3MA7 - chains C and D; structure by X-ray diffraction, 2.29 A resolution.

Chain C:
Name: T-cell surface glycoprotein CD1d1
Source organism: Mus musculus
Reference sequence: P11609 (CD1D1_MOUSE); residues 1-279 here correspond to UniProt positions 19-297 (UniProt number = residue number + 18)
Chain sequence (285 residues; row label = number of the first residue in the row):
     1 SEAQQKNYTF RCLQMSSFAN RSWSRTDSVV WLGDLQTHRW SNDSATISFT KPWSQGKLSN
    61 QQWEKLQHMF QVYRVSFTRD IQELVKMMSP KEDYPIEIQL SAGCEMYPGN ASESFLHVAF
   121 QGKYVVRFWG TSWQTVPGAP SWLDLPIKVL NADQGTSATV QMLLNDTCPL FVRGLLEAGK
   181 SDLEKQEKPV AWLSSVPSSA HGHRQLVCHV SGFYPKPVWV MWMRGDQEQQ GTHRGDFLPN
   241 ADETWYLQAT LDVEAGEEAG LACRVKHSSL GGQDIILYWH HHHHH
Disordered / not traced: 1-6, 89-92, 110-111, 201-202, 280-285
Sequence notes: engineered mutation H201 (Asp219 in P11609); expression tag (280-285)
Cystine bridges: C104-C168, C208-C263
Covalently attached groups: N-acetylglucosamine (NAG) linked to N42, N165
Small-molecule neighbours: tetramyristoyl-cardiolipin (CD4; (2R,5R,11R,14R)-5,8,11-trihydroxy-5,11-dioxido-17-oxo-2,14-bis(tetradecanoyloxy)-4,6,10,12,16-pentaoxa-5,11-diphosphatriacont-1-yl tetradecanoate): C12, Q14, M69, F70, V72, Y73, S76, F77, R79, D80, I81, L84, I98, L100, A102, L116, V118, F120, V126, W133, W142, L143, L150, D153, G155, T156, T159, V160
Curated features (UniProtKB/Swiss-Prot):
  - binding site (a D-galactosylceramide): D80, D153 to T156
  - glycosylation (N-linked (GlcNAc...) asparagine): N7, N20, N42, N110, N165
From the paper describing this entry:
  - post-translational modification sites: N42, N165
  - binding site for tetramyristoyl-cardiolipin: D80, D153, G155, T156

Chain D:
Name: Beta-2 microglobulin
Source organism: Mus musculus
Reference sequence: Q91XJ8 (Q91XJ8_MOUSE); residues 1-99 here correspond to UniProt positions 21-119 (UniProt number = residue number + 20)
Chain sequence (99 residues; row label = number of the first residue in the row):
     1 IQKTPQIQVY SRHPPENGKP NILNCYVTQF HPPHIEIQML KNGKKIPKVE MSDMSFSKDW
    61 SFYILAHTEF TPTETDTYAC RVKHASMAEP KTVYWDRDM
Disordered / not traced: 1
Cystine bridges: C25-C80

How chain C and chain D interact:
Residue-residue contacts (60):
  R11(C) with K58(D)
  L13(C) with S55(D); F56(D)
  Q14(C) with F56(D)
  M15(C) with M54(D); F56(D), hydrophobic; F62(D), hydrophobic
  S17(C) with H34(D), hydrogen bond
  V29(C) with D53(D); M54(D); S55(D)
  W31(C) with S55(D), hydrogen bond; Y63(D)
  Q36(C) with D53(D), hydrogen bond
  R39(C) with D53(D), salt bridge
  E97(C) with P32(D); P33(D); H34(D), salt bridge
  Q99(C) with H31(D); F56(D); W60(D), hydrogen bond (side chain-backbone); F62(D)
  L100(C) with F56(D)
  S101(C) with W60(D)
  H117(C) with W60(D)
  A119(C) with W60(D), hydrophobic
  Q121(C) with H31(D)
  G122(C) with K3(D), hydrogen bond (backbone-side chain); H31(D), hydrogen bond (backbone-side chain)
  Y124(C) with W60(D)
  V190(C) with P14(D), hydrophobic
  W192(C) with H13(D); P14(D), hydrophobic; P15(D)
  S194(C) with R97(D); D98(D), hydrogen bond (side chain-backbone)
  S195(C) with D98(D)
  V196(C) with D98(D)
  V207(C) with D98(D)
  H209(C) with R97(D); M99(D)
  S211(C) with R12(D), hydrogen bond (side chain-backbone)
  G212(C) with R12(D)
  L238(C) with Q8(D); Y10(D); Y26(D), hydrophobic
  P239(C) with Y10(D), hydrogen bond (backbone-side chain); Y26(D); L65(D)
  N240(C) with Y10(D); R12(D); N24(D), hydrogen bond; L65(D)
  A241(C) with L65(D), hydrophobic; H67(D)
  D242(C) with R12(D), salt bridge
  T244(C) with R12(D), hydrogen bond
  Y246(C) with Y10(D), hydrophobic; M99(D)
  Q248(C) with M99(D)
Other interface residues (no listed pair), chain C (36 interface residues in all): V118
Other interface residues (no listed pair), chain D (28 interface residues in all): S11, S57

In short:
Chain C and chain D form an interface of 36 and 28 residues respectively, with 11 hydrogen bonds and 3 salt
bridges. Polar contacts include R39(C)-D53(D), E97(C)-H34(D) and D242(C)-R12(D). Chain C binds
tetramyristoyl-cardiolipin. From the paper: a binding site for tetramyristoyl-cardiolipin at D80(C), D153(C)
and G155(C) among others; modification sites N42(C) and N165(C).
Here chain C is T-cell surface glycoprotein CD1d1 and chain D is Beta-2 microglobulin, both from Mus musculus.
Entry 3MA7 (Crystal structure of Cardiolipin bound to mouse CD1D) was determined by X-ray diffraction.
